Entry 2VSU (X-ray diffraction, 1.90 A resolution); this record covers chains B and D of the 6 polymer chains in the assembly.

Chain B (and D):
Molecule: P-hydroxycinnamoyl CoA hydratase/lyase
Organism: Pseudomonas fluorescens
Notes: EC 4.2.1.101; chain D of this document is another copy of the same molecule, construct and numbering; everything in this record applies to it too
UniProt: O69762 (O69762_PSEFL); residues 1-276 here = UniProt positions 1-276
Sequence (276 residues; numbered 1 to 276; the number before each row is that of its first residue):
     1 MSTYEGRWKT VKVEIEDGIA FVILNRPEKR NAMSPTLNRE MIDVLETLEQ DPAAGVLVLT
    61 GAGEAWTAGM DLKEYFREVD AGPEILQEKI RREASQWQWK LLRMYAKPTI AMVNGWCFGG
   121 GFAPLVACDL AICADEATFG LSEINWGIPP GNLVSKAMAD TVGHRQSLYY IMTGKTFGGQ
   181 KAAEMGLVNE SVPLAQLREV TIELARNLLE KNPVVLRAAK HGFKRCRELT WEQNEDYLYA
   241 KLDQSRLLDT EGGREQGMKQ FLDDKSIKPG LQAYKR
Not modelled in the structure: 1-3, 252-276 (chain D: 1-2, 251-276)
Sequence notes: engineered mutation A123 (Ser in O69762)
Ligand contacts: acetyl coenzyme A (ACO): E28, K29, R30, A32, E64, A68, G69, M70, D71, L72, W116, F118, G119, G120, S142, E143, W146, I148
Swiss-Prot annotation at these positions:
  - binding site (acetyl-CoA): K29, A68, M70, L72, G120, S142, W146
  - binding site (vanillin): Y75, G151, Y239
  - mutagenesis: E143 (E143A: Abolishes catalytic activity), Y239 (Y239F: Increased KM for feruloyl-CoA but retains a significant amount of catalytic activity with a kcat 10 times less than that of the wild-type)
Reported in the primary citation:
  - binding site for acetyl coenzyme A: R30, M70, G120, S142
  - catalytic residues: M70, G120, E143
  - conformationally variable residues (helix shift, side-chain flip): R30, M70, L72, E74 to A81, W146, I148
  - binding site for 4-hydroxy-3-methoxybenzaldehyde: Y75, E143
  - catalytic residues: Y75, R91 (proposed by the authors, not directly observed)
  - mutagenesis - E143A: abolished catalytic activity
  - mutagenesis - Y239F: decreased catalytic activity

How chain B and chain D interact:
Residue-residue contacts - 29 pairs, chain B then chain D:
  E49(B) - I85(D)
  E49(B) - E88(D)
  E49(B) - K89(D)
  E49(B) - R92(D)  salt bridge
  Q50(B) - I85(D)  hydrogen bond (side chain-backbone)
  Q50(B) - L86(D)
  Q50(B) - K89(D)
  E84(B) - V214(D)
  E84(B) - R217(D)  salt bridge
  E84(B) - L248(D)
  I85(B) - E49(D)
  I85(B) - Q50(D)
  I85(B) - A106(D)  hydrophobic
  I85(B) - K107(D)
  L86(B) - Q50(D)
  Q87(B) - L248(D)
  K89(B) - E49(D)
  K89(B) - Q50(D)
  R92(B) - E49(D)  salt bridge
  R92(B) - L101(D)
  L101(B) - R92(D)
  A106(B) - I85(D)  hydrophobic
  A106(B) - E88(D)
  V214(B) - E84(D)
  R217(B) - E84(D)  salt bridge
  R217(B) - I85(D)
  R217(B) - E88(D)  salt bridge
  L248(B) - E84(D)
  L248(B) - Q87(D)
Interface residues without a listed pair, chain B (17 interface residues in all): E88, R91, Q96, Q244
Interface residues without a listed pair, chain D (18 interface residues in all): R91, Q96, Q244

In short:
Chain B and chain D form an interface of 17 and 18 residues respectively, with 1 hydrogen bond and 5 salt
bridges. Polar contacts include E49(B)-R92(D), E84(B)-R217(D) and R217(B)-E88(D). Ligands of chain B: acetyl
coenzyme A. From the paper: catalytic residues M70(B), G120(B) and E143(B) among others; E143A of chain B
abolishes catalytic activity.
Chain B and chain D are both P-hydroxycinnamoyl CoA hydratase/lyase (Pseudomonas fluorescens); the structure,
A ternary complex of Hydroxycinnamoyl-CoA Hydratase-Lyase (HCHL) with acetyl-Coenzyme A and vanillin gives
insights into substrate ..., was determined by X-ray diffraction together with 2VSS from the same study.
